PDB entry 2HP5 | X-ray diffraction, 2.70 A resolution | chains A and B

[Chain A (and B)]
Molecule: Beta-lactamase PSE-2
Source organism: Pseudomonas aeruginosa
Notes: EC 3.5.2.6; chain B of this document is another copy of the same molecule, construct and numbering; everything in this record applies to it too
UniProtKB: P14489 (BLP2_PSEAE); residues 20-266 here = UniProt positions 20-266
Amino-acid sequence (248 residues; row label = number of the first residue in the row):
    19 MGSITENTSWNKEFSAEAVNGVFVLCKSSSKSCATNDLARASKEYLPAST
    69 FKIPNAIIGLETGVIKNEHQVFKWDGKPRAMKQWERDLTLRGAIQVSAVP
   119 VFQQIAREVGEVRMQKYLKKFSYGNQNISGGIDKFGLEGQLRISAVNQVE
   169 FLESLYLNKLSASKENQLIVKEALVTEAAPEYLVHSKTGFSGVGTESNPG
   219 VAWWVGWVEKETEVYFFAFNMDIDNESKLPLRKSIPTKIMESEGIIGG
Disordered / not traced: 265-266 (chain B: 146-153, 265-266)
Disulfides: C44-C51
Sequence notes: cloning artifact (19); engineered mutation G154 (Trp in P14489)
Bound ions: Co2+ site 1: E190 (shared with H203(B), E227(B) of chain B); Co2+ site 2: H203, E227 (shared with E190(B) of chain B)
UniProt features mapped onto this chain:
  - active site: S67 (Acyl-ester intermediate)
  - binding site (a beta-lactam): S115, T206, F208, R250
  - modified residue: K70 (N6-carboxylysine)
  - mutagenesis: T26 (T26M: No effect on catalytic efficiency with respect to penicillins, cephalosporins or carbapenems. No effect on resistance to penicillins, cephalosporins or carbapenems in C600Z1 E.coli strain ...), K70 (K70A: Abolishes catalytic activity), V117 (V117L: Slightly increases catalytic efficiency, about 4-fold, with respect to carbapenems; when associated with M-26 ...), F153 (F153S: Increases resistance to ceftazidime about 30-fold in P.aeruginosa strains PA01 and PA14; when associated with D-157), G157 (G157D: Increases resistance to ceftazidime about 15-fold in P.aeruginosa strains PA01 and PA14. Increases resistance to ceftazidime about 30-fold in P.aeruginosa strains PA01 and PA14 ...)

[Interface between chain A and chain B]
Contacting residue pairs (48):
  N85(A) with K182(B)
  E86(A) with N176(B), hydrogen bond; K182(B), salt bridge; L186(B)
  H87(A) with Y174(B), hydrogen bond (side chain-backbone); N176(B)
  V89(A) with T230(B)
  R104(A) with E229(B), salt bridge
  T107(A) with E229(B)
  R109(A) with A196(B); A197(B), hydrogen bond (side chain-backbone); P198(B), hydrogen bond (side chain-backbone); Y200(B), hydrogen bond (side chain-backbone); L201(B)
  Q113(A) with P198(B)
  Y174(A) with H87(B), hydrogen bond (backbone-side chain)
  N176(A) with E86(B), hydrogen bond; H87(B)
  K182(A) with E86(B), salt bridge; E183(B); I187(B)
  E183(A) with K182(B), salt bridge; L186(B)
  L186(A) with E86(B); E183(B); L186(B), hydrophobic; I187(B), hydrophobic
  K189(A) with E86(B), salt bridge
  E190(A) with E190(B); L201(B); H203(B), salt bridge; E227(B)
  V193(A) with V193(B), hydrophobic; A196(B), hydrophobic
  T194(A) with A196(B)
  A196(A) with R109(B); V193(B), hydrophobic; T194(B)
  A197(A) with R109(B), hydrogen bond (backbone-side chain)
  P198(A) with R109(B)
  Y200(A) with R109(B)
  L201(A) with R109(B); E190(B)
  H203(A) with E190(B), salt bridge
  E227(A) with E190(B)
  E229(A) with R104(B), salt bridge; T107(B)
  T230(A) with V89(B)
Also at the interface, not in a pair above, chain A (30 interface residues in all): D105, L175, I187, E195
Also at the interface, not in a pair above, chain B (29 interface residues in all): Q113, L175, K189, E195, E199

[Summary]
The interface between chain A and chain B involves 30 residues on one side and 29 on the other, with 8
hydrogen bonds and 8 salt bridges. Polar pairs include E86(A)-K182(B), R104(A)-E229(B) and E183(A)-K182(B).
Both chains are Beta-lactamase PSE-2 (Pseudomonas aeruginosa). Entry 2HP5 (Crystal Structure of the OXA-10
W154G mutant at pH 7.0) was determined by X-ray diffraction together with 2WGI, 2RL3, 2HP6, 2HP9 and 2HPB from
the same study.
